Entry 7K7H (electron microscopy, 3.00 A resolution); this record covers chains D and E of the 8 polymer chains in the assembly.

Chain D (and E):
Name: Pertussis like toxin subunit B
Source organism: Salmonella enterica subsp. enterica serovar Typhi str. CT18
Notes: chain E of this document is another copy of the same molecule, construct and numbering; everything in this record applies to it too
Reference sequence: A0A286LNT9 (A0A286LNT9_SALET); numbering as in UniProt (aligned over 24-137)
Sequence (114 residues; row label = number of the first residue in the row):
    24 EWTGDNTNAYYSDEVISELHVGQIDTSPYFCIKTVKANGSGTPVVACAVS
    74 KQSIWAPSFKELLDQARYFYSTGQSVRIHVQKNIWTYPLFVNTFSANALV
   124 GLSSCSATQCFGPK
Disulfides: Cys54-Cys70, Cys128-Cys133

Chain D / chain E interface:
Pairs across the interface (50):
  Glu24(D) - Gln46(E)  hydrogen bond
  Glu24(D) - Ile47(E)
  Glu24(D) - Asp48(E)  hydrogen bond (backbone-backbone)
  Glu24(D) - Thr49(E)  hydrogen bond (side chain-backbone)
  Trp25(D) - Gln46(E)
  Trp25(D) - Ile47(E)
  Trp25(D) - Tyr52(E)  hydrogen bond
  Trp25(D) - Leu112(E)
  Trp25(D) - Phe113(E)
  Trp25(D) - Thr116(E)
  Thr26(D) - Gly45(E)
  Thr26(D) - Gln46(E)  hydrogen bond (side chain-backbone)
  Thr26(D) - Tyr52(E)
  Ile77(D) - Gln46(E)  hydrogen bond (backbone-side chain)
  Trp78(D) - Gln46(E)
  Pro80(D) - Thr49(E)
  Ser81(D) - Gly45(E)
  Ser81(D) - Gln46(E)  hydrogen bond
  Ser81(D) - Pro51(E)
  Glu84(D) - Val44(E)
  Glu84(D) - Pro51(E)
  Glu84(D) - Phe82(E)
  Glu84(D) - Leu86(E)
  Leu85(D) - Val44(E)
  Asp87(D) - Arg90(E)
  Gln88(D) - Leu42(E)
  Gln88(D) - Val44(E)
  Gln88(D) - Arg90(E)
  Tyr91(D) - Tyr93(E)
  Tyr91(D) - Ser94(E)
  Gln97(D) - Tyr93(E)  hydrogen bond
  Gly124(D) - Val44(E)
  Leu125(D) - His43(E)
  Leu125(D) - Val44(E)  hydrogen bond (backbone-backbone)
  Ser126(D) - Leu42(E)
  Ser126(D) - His43(E)  hydrogen bond
  Ser127(D) - Glu41(E)  hydrogen bond
  Ser127(D) - Leu42(E)  hydrogen bond (backbone-backbone)
  Ser127(D) - Tyr93(E)  hydrogen bond
  Ser129(D) - Glu41(E)
  Phe134(D) - Glu41(E)
  Phe134(D) - Leu42(E)
  Phe134(D) - His43(E)
  Phe134(D) - Cys54(E)
  Phe134(D) - Lys56(E)
  Phe134(D) - Val68(E)  hydrophobic
  Phe134(D) - Phe117(E)  hydrophobic
  Pro136(D) - His43(E)
  Pro136(D) - Thr116(E)
  Pro136(D) - Phe117(E)
Also at the interface, not in a pair above, chain D (25 interface residues in all): Phe92, Val123, Cys128, Gly135, Lys137
Also at the interface, not in a pair above, chain E (25 interface residues in all): Ile55, Tyr110

Summary:
Chain D and chain E each contribute 25 residues to their interface; the contacts include 13 hydrogen bonds.
Polar pairs include Glu24(D)-Gln46(E), Glu24(D)-Thr49(E) and Trp25(D)-Tyr52(E).
Chain D and chain E are both Pertussis like toxin subunit B (Salmonella enterica subsp. enterica serovar Typhi
str. CT18); the structure, Density-fitted Model Structure of Antibody Variable Domains of TyTx1 in Complex
with PltB pentamer of Typhoid ..., was determined by electron microscopy (same publication as 7K7I).
